6DBR - chains C and G of the 8 polymer chains in the assembly; structure by electron microscopy, 4.00 A resolution.

Chain C:
Molecule: Recombination activating gene 1 - MBP chimera
Organism: Escherichia coli
Notes: EC 2.3.2.27
Reference sequence: chimeric construct of P0AEX9, O13033: residues -113 to 250 from P0AEX9 (MALE_ECOLI) positions 29-392 (UniProt number = residue number + 142); residues 271-1031 from O13033 positions 271-1031 (same numbers)
Amino-acid sequence (1159 residues; row label = number of the first residue in the row; numbers below 1 keep their minus sign (Met-127 is residue -127)):
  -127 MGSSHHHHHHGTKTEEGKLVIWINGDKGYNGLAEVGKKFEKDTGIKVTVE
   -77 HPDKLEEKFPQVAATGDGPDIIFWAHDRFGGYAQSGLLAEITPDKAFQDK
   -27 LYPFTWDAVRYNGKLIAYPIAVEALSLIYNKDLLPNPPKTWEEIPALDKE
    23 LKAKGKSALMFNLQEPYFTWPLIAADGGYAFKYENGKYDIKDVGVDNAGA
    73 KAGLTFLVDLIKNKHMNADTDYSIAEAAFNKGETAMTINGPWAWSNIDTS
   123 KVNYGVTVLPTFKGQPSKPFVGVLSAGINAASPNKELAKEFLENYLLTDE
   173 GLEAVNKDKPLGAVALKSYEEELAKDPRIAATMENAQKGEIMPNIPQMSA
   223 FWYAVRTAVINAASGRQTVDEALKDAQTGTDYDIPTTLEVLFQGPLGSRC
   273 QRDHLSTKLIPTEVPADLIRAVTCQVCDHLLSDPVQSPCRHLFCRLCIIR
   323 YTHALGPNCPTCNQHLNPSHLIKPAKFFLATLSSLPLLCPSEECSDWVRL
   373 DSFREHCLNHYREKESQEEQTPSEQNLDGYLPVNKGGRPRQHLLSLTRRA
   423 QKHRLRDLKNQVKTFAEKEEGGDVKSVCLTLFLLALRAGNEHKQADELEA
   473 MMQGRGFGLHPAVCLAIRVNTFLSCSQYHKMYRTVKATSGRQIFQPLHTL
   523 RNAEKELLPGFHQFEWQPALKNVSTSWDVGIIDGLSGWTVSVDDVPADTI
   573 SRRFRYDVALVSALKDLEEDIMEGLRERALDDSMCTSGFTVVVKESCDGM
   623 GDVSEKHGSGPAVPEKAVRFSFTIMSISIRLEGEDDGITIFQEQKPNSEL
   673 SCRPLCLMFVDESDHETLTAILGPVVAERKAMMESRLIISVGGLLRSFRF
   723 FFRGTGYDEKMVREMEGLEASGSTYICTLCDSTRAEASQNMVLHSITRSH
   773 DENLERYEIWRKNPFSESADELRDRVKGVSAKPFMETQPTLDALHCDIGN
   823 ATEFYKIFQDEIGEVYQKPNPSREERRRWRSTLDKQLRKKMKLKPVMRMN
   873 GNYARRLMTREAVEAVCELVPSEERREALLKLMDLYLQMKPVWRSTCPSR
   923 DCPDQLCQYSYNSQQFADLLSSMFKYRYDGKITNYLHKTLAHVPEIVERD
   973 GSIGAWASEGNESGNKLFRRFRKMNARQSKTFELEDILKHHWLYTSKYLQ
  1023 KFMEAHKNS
Unresolved in the structure: -127 to 479, 627-634, 1030-1031
Construct notes: initiating methionine (-127); expression tag (-126 to -114); linker (251-270)
Bound ions: Ca2+ site 1: Asp620, Glu984 (shared with DC17(G) of chain G); Ca2+ site 2: Asp730 (shared with DA16(G), DC17(G) of chain G); Zn2+: Cys749, Cys752, His959, His964
What the authors report for this chain:
  - catalytic residues: Asp620, Glu684, Asp730, Glu984
  - binding site for Forward strand of melted RSS substrate DNA (chain G): Arg999, Gln1000

Chain G:
Molecule: Forward strand of melted RSS substrate DNA
Sequence (34 nucleotides; each row starts with the number of its first residue):
     1 GATCTGGCCTGTCTTACACAGTGGTAGTACTCCA
Bound ions: Ca2+ site 1: DA16, DC17 (shared with Asp730(C) of chain C); Ca2+ site 2: DC17 (shared with Asp620(C), Glu984(C) of chain C)

How chain C and chain G interact:
Residue-residue contacts (30; chain C residue first):
  Asp620(C) - DC17(G)  phosphate contact
  Met622(C) - DA18(G)  phosphate contact
  Gly623(C) - DC17(G)  phosphate contact
  Gly623(C) - DA18(G)  hydrogen bond to the phosphate
  Asp624(C) - DA18(G)  phosphate contact
  Glu684(C) - DC17(G)  phosphate contact
  Glu731(C) - DT15(G)  phosphate contact
  Glu731(C) - DA16(G)  phosphate contact
  Ser743(C) - DT15(G)  hydrogen bond to the sugar
  Gly744(C) - DT14(G)  sugar contact
  His817(C) - DA16(G)  salt bridge to the phosphate
  Lys828(C) - DT14(G)  salt bridge to the phosphate
  Arg845(C) - DT12(G)  salt bridge to the phosphate
  Met869(C) - DC19(G)  hydrogen bond to the base
  Arg870(C) - DC17(G)  base contact
  Arg870(C) - DA18(G)  hydrogen bond to the base
  Asn872(C) - DA18(G)  base contact
  Lys953(C) - DC13(G)  salt bridge to the phosphate
  Lys953(C) - DT14(G)  phosphate contact
  Thr955(C) - DT14(G)  phosphate contact
  Thr955(C) - DT15(G)  hydrogen bond to the phosphate
  Asn956(C) - DT14(G)  phosphate contact
  Asn956(C) - DT15(G)  hydrogen bond to the phosphate
  Tyr957(C) - DT15(G)  hydrogen bond to the phosphate
  Tyr957(C) - DA16(G)  hydrogen bond to the phosphate
  Glu984(C) - DA18(G)  phosphate contact
  Lys988(C) - DA20(G)  salt bridge to the phosphate
  Arg991(C) - DA18(G)  salt bridge to the phosphate
  Arg991(C) - DC19(G)  salt bridge to the phosphate
  Arg992(C) - DG21(G)  salt bridge to the phosphate
Other interface residues (no listed pair), chain C (28 interface residues in all): Gly621, Asp730, Lys732, Arg756, Met871, Ile954
Other interface residues (no listed pair), chain G (11 interface residues in all): DT22

Summary:
28 residues of chain C face 11 of chain G across their interface, with 8 hydrogen bonds and 8 salt bridges.
Polar pairs include Met869(C)-DC19(G), Arg870(C)-DA18(G) and Ser743(C)-DT15(G). The paper reports catalytic
residues Asp620(C), Glu684(C) and Asp730(C) among others; a binding site for Forward strand of melted RSS
substrate DNA (chain G) at Arg999(C) and Gln1000(C).
Chain C is Recombination activating gene 1 - MBP chimera (Escherichia coli) and chain G is Forward strand of
melted RSS substrate DNA; the structure, Cryo-EM structure of RAG in complex with one melted RSS and one
unmelted RSS, was determined by electron microscopy, deposited together with 6DBI, 6DBJ, 6DBL, 6DBO, 6DBQ,
6DBT and 4 further entries.
